8UBF - chains A and B of the 8 polymer chains in the assembly; structure by electron microscopy, 3.61 A resolution.

[Chain A]
Name: Reverse transcriptase
Organism: Bordetella phage BPP-1
UniProtKB: Q775D8 (Q775D8_BPBPP); residues 1-328 here = UniProt positions 1-328
Chain sequence (328 residues; each row starts with the number of its first residue):
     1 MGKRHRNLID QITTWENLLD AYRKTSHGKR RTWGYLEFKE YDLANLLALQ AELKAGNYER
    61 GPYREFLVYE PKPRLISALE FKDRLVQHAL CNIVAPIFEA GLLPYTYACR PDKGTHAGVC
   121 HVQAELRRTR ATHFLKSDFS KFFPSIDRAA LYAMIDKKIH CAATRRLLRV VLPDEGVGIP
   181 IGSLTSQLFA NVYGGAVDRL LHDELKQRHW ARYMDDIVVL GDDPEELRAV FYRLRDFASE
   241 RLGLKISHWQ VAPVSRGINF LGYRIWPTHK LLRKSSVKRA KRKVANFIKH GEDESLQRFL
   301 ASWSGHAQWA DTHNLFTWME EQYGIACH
Not modelled in the structure: 66-76

[Chain B]
Name: Avd
Organism: Bordetella phage BPP-1
Notes: EC 4.2.1.147
UniProtKB: chimeric construct of Q775D7, Q9FA38: residues 1-124 from Q775D7 (Q775D7_BPBPP) positions 1-124 (same numbers); residues 125-290 from Q9FA38 positions 5-170 (UniProt number = residue number - 120)
Chain sequence (290 residues; row label = number of the first residue in the row):
     1 MEPIEEATKC YDQMLIVERY ERVISYLYPI AQSIPRKHGV AREMFLKCLL GQVELFIVAG
    61 KSNQVSKLYA ADAGLAMLRF WLRFLAGIQK PHAMTPHQVE TAQVLIAEVG RILGSWIARV
   121 NRKGTKVQVG EALVGDGNEV AHIDLIIGPR GSPAETAFCN GLVNNKHGFT SLLAVIAPNL
   181 PCKPNTLMFN KVTINDARQA VQMFGPAQHG VAMAVQDAVA EGIIPADEAD DLYVLVGVFI
   241 HWEAADDAKI QKYNYEATKL SIQRAVNGEP KASVVTEQRK SATHPFAANA
Not modelled in the structure: 123-290

[Interface between chain A and chain B]
Residue-residue contacts (27; chain A residue first):
  Arg30(A) - Glu18(B)
  Arg31(A) - Tyr11(B)  hydrogen bond (backbone-side chain)
  Arg31(A) - Leu15(B)
  Arg31(A) - Arg19(B)
  Trp33(A) - Lys9(B)
  Trp33(A) - Tyr11(B)
  Leu36(A) - Tyr11(B)  hydrophobic
  Leu36(A) - Met14(B)  hydrophobic
  Leu36(A) - Leu15(B)  hydrophobic
  Leu36(A) - Glu18(B)
  Glu37(A) - Glu5(B)
  Glu37(A) - Lys9(B)  salt bridge
  Phe38(A) - Met1(B)  hydrophobic
  Phe38(A) - Pro3(B)  hydrophobic
  Lys39(A) - Met14(B)
  Lys39(A) - Glu18(B)
  Lys39(A) - Glu21(B)  salt bridge
  Glu40(A) - Met14(B)
  Tyr41(A) - Ile4(B)  hydrophobic
  Ala44(A) - Ile4(B)  hydrophobic
  Asn45(A) - Met1(B)
  Asn45(A) - Pro3(B)
  Asn45(A) - Ile4(B)  hydrogen bond (side chain-backbone)
  Ala48(A) - Met1(B)  hydrophobic
  Leu49(A) - Met1(B)  hydrophobic
  Glu52(A) - Met1(B)  hydrogen bond (side chain-backbone)
  Lys82(A) - Glu2(B)
Also at the interface, not in a pair above, chain A (17 interface residues in all): Thr32, Tyr35
Also at the interface, not in a pair above, chain B (13 interface residues in all): Glu6

[Summary]
The interface between chain A and chain B involves 17 residues on one side and 13 on the other; the contacts
include 3 hydrogen bonds and 2 salt bridges. Polar pairs include Glu37(A)-Lys9(B), Lys39(A)-Glu21(B) and
Arg31(A)-Tyr11(B).
Here chain A is Reverse transcriptase and chain B is Avd, both from Bordetella phage BPP-1. Entry 8UBF
(Diversity-generating retroelement (DGR) ribonucleoprotein - Resting state 1c) was determined by electron
microscopy together with 8UB7, 8UB8, 8UB9, 8UBA, 8UBB, 8UBC, 8UBD and 8UBE from the same study.
